8AD0 - chains C and F of the 6 polymer chains in the assembly; structure by X-ray diffraction, 3.11 A resolution.

Chain C:
Molecule: Na(+)-translocating NADH-quinone reductase subunit C
Organism: Vibrio cholerae
Notes: EC 7.2.1.1
UniProt: A0A085R7S2 (A0A085R7S2_VIBCL); residues 1-257 here = UniProt positions 1-257
Amino-acid sequence (257 residues; row label = number of the first residue in the row):
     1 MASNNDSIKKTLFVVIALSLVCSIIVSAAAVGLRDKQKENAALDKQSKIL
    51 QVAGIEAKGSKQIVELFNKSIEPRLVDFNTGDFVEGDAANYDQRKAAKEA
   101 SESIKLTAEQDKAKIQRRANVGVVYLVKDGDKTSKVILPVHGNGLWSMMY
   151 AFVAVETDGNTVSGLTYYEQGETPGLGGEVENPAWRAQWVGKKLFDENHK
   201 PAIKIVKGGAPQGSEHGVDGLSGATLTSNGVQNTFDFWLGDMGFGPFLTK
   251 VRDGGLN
Not modelled in the structure: 1-6, 254-257
Covalent attachments: flavin mononucleotide (FMN) linked to Thr-225
Small-molecule neighbours: FMN (flavin mononucleotide): Leu-145, Trp-146, Thr-173, Leu-176, Gly-177, Lys-207, Gly-223, Ala-224, Leu-226, Thr-227, Ser-228

Chain F:
Molecule: Na(+)-translocating NADH-quinone reductase subunit F
Organism: Vibrio cholerae
Notes: EC 7.2.1.1
UniProt: A0A085ST13 (A0A085ST13_VIBCL); residue numbers follow UniProt; this construct covers 1-408
Amino-acid sequence (408 residues; numbered 1 to 408; the number before each row is that of its first residue):
     1 MSTIIFGVVMFTLIILALVLVILFAKSKLVPTGDITISINGDPEKAIVTQ
    51 PGGKLLTALAGAGVFVSSACGGGGSCGQCRVKIKSGGGDILPTELDHISK
   101 GEAREGERLACQVAVKADMDLELPEEIFGVKKWECTVISNDNKATFIKEL
   151 KLAIPDGESVPFRAGGYIQIEAPAHHVKYADFDVPEKYRGDWDKFNLFRY
   201 ESKVDEPIIRAYSMANYPEEFGIIMLNVRIATPPPNNPNVPPGQMSSYIW
   251 SLKAGDKCTISGPFGEFFAKDTDAEMVFIGGGAGMAPMRSHIFDQLKRLK
   301 SKRKMSYWYGARSKREMFYVEDFDGLAAENDNFVWHCALSDPQPEDNWTG
   351 YTGFIHNVLYENYLKDHEAPEDCEYYMCGPPMMNAAVINMLKNLGVEEEN
   401 ILLDDFGG
Not modelled in the structure: 407-408
Ion coordination: 2Fe-2S cluster Fe: Cys-70, Cys-76, Cys-79, Cys-111
Small-molecule neighbours:
  - FAD (flavin-adenine dinucleotide): Tyr-167, Arg-210, Ala-211, Tyr-212, Ser-213, Asn-227, Val-228, Arg-229, Ala-231, Thr-232, Pro-233, Pro-234, Asn-237, Val-240, Pro-241, Pro-242, Gly-243, Gln-244, Met-245, Ser-246, Ala-283, Ala-286, Asp-404, Phe-406
  - 2Fe-2S cluster (FES): Leu-56, Ser-68, Cys-70, Gly-71, Gly-72, Gly-74, Ser-75, Cys-76, Gly-77, Gln-78, Cys-79, Leu-109, Cys-111

Interface between chain C and chain F:
Residue-residue contacts - 21 pairs, chain C then chain F:
  Ile-8(C) with Leu-23(F), hydrophobic
  Leu-12(C) with Leu-16(F), hydrophobic; Val-19(F), hydrophobic
  Val-15(C) with Val-19(F), hydrophobic
  Ile-16(C) with Thr-12(F); Leu-16(F), hydrophobic
  Ser-19(C) with Phe-11(F); Thr-12(F); Ile-15(F)
  Leu-20(C) with Val-8(F); Thr-12(F), hydrogen bond (backbone-side chain)
  Cys-22(C) with Phe-11(F), hydrophobic
  Ser-23(C) with Gly-7(F); Val-8(F); Phe-11(F)
  Ile-24(C) with Val-8(F), hydrophobic
  Ser-27(C) with Ile-4(F)
  Ala-28(C) with Ile-4(F), hydrophobic
  Val-31(C) with Met-1(F), hydrophobic; Thr-3(F); Ile-4(F), hydrophobic
Other interface residues (no listed pair), chain C (13 interface residues in all): Thr-11
Other interface residues (no listed pair), chain F (12 interface residues in all): Leu-20

Overview:
The interface between chain C and chain F involves 13 residues on one side and 12 on the other; the contacts
include 1 hydrogen bond. The hydrogen-bonded pair is Leu-20(C)/Thr-12(F). Bound to chain F: flavin-adenine
dinucleotide and 2Fe-2S cluster.
Here chain C is Na(+)-translocating NADH-quinone reductase subunit C and chain F is Na(+)-translocating
NADH-quinone reductase subunit F, both from Vibrio cholerae. Entry 8AD0 (X-ray structure of Na+-NQR from
Vibrio cholerae in different conformation at 3.1 A) was determined by X-ray diffraction.
